6M52 - chains E and Q of the 24 polymer chains in the assembly; structure by electron microscopy, 2.60 A resolution.

[Chain E (and Q)]
Molecule: Ferritin heavy chain
From: Homo sapiens
Notes: EC 1.16.3.1; chain Q of this document is another copy of the same molecule, construct and numbering; everything in this record applies to it too
UniProtKB: P02794 (FRIH_HUMAN); numbering as in UniProt (aligned over 1-183)
Chain sequence (183 residues; numbered 1 to 183; the number before each row is that of its first residue):
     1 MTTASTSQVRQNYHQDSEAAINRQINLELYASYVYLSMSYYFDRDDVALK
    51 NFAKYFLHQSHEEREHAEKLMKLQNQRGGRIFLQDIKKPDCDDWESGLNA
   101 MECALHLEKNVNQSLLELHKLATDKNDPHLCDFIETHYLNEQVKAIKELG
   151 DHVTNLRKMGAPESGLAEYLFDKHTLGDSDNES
Not modelled in the structure: 1-5, 177-183

[Chain E / chain Q interface]
Contacting residue pairs - 50 pairs, chain E then chain Q:
  Ser-7(E) with Asp-45(Q)
  Gln-8(E) with Asp-45(Q), hydrogen bond
  Val-9(E) with Asp-45(Q)
  Tyr-33(E) with Leu-29(Q), hydrophobic; Leu-83(Q); Gln-84(Q), hydrogen bond (side chain-backbone); Ile-86(Q)
  Leu-36(E) with Arg-64(Q)
  Ser-37(E) with Leu-83(Q)
  Tyr-40(E) with Glu-68(Q); Asn-75(Q), hydrogen bond (backbone-side chain)
  Asp-43(E) with Asn-75(Q)
  Arg-44(E) with Asn-75(Q); Arg-80(Q)
  Asp-45(E) with Ser-7(Q); Gln-8(Q), hydrogen bond; Val-9(Q); Arg-80(Q), salt bridge
  Asp-46(E) with Arg-80(Q), salt bridge
  Leu-57(E) with Glu-68(Q)
  Ser-60(E) with Arg-64(Q), hydrogen bond
  His-61(E) with Arg-64(Q); Glu-68(Q)
  Arg-64(E) with Leu-36(Q); Ser-60(Q), hydrogen bond; His-61(Q)
  Glu-68(E) with Tyr-40(Q); Leu-57(Q); His-61(Q)
  Asn-75(E) with Tyr-40(Q), hydrogen bond (side chain-backbone); Asp-43(Q); Arg-44(Q)
  Arg-80(E) with Arg-44(Q); Asp-45(Q), salt bridge; Asp-46(Q), salt bridge
  Leu-83(E) with Tyr-33(Q); Ser-37(Q); Lys-88(Q)
  Gln-84(E) with Tyr-33(Q), hydrogen bond (backbone-side chain); Lys-88(Q)
  Asp-85(E) with Ile-86(Q); Lys-87(Q); Lys-88(Q), hydrogen bond (side chain-backbone)
  Ile-86(E) with Tyr-33(Q); Asp-85(Q); Ile-86(Q), hydrogen bond (backbone-backbone)
  Lys-87(E) with Asp-85(Q)
  Lys-88(E) with Leu-83(Q); Gln-84(Q); Asp-85(Q), hydrogen bond (backbone-side chain)
Other interface residues (no listed pair), chain E (29 interface residues in all): Leu-29, Ser-32, Met-71, Lys-72, Ile-81
Other interface residues (no listed pair), chain Q (29 interface residues in all): Ser-32, Met-71, Lys-72, Ile-81

[Overview]
Chain E and chain Q each contribute 29 residues to their interface; the contacts include 11 hydrogen bonds and
4 salt bridges. Polar contacts include Asp-45(E)/Arg-80(Q), Asp-46(E)/Arg-80(Q) and Gln-8(E)/Asp-45(Q).
Both chains are Ferritin heavy chain (Homo sapiens). Entry 6M52 (Human apo ferritin frozen on TEM grid with
amorphous carbon supporting film) was determined by electron microscopy together with 6M54 from the same
study.
